PDB entry 8HDO | electron microscopy, 2.87 A resolution | chains B and G of the 5 polymer chains in the assembly

# Chain B
Protein: Guanine nucleotide-binding protein G(I)/G(S)/G(T) subunit beta-1
From: Homo sapiens
UniProt: P62873 (GBB1_HUMAN); residues 2-340 here = UniProt positions 2-340
Sequence (345 residues; numbered -4 to 340; the number before each row is that of its first residue; numbers below 1 keep their minus sign (Met-4 is residue -4)):
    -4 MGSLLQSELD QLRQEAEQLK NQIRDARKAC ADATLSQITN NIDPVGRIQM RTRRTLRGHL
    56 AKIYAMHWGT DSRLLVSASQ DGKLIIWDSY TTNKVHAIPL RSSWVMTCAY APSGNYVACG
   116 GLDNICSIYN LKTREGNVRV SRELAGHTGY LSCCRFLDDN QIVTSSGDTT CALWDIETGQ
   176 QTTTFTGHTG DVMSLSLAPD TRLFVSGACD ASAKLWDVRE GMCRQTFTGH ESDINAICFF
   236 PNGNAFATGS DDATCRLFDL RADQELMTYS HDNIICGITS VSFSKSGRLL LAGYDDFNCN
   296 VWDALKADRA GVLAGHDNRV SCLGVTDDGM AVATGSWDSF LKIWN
Disordered / not traced: -4 to 2, 129-132
Sequence notes: expression tag (-4 to 1)

# Chain G
Protein: Guanine nucleotide-binding protein G(I)/G(S)/G(O) subunit gamma-2
From: Homo sapiens
UniProt: P59768 (GBG2_HUMAN); numbering as in UniProt (aligned over 1-71)
Sequence (71 residues; row label = number of the first residue in the row):
     1 MASNNTASIA QARKLVEQLK MEANIDRIKV SKAAADLMAY CEAHAKEDPL LTPVPASENP
    61 FREKKFFCAI L
Disordered / not traced: 1-5, 63-71

# Interface between chain B and chain G
Residue-residue contacts (69; chain B residue first):
  Leu4(B) - Ala12(G)  hydrophobic
  Leu7(B) - Arg13(G)
  Leu7(B) - Val16(G)
  Glu10(B) - Val16(G)
  Ala11(B) - Val16(G)  hydrophobic
  Ala11(B) - Leu19(G)
  Leu14(B) - Val16(G)  hydrophobic
  Leu14(B) - Leu19(G)  hydrophobic
  Leu14(B) - Lys20(G)
  Ile18(B) - Glu22(G)
  Ile18(B) - Ala23(G)  hydrophobic
  Ile18(B) - Arg27(G)
  Cys25(B) - Ile28(G)
  Cys25(B) - Lys29(G)
  Cys25(B) - Val30(G)  hydrogen bond (backbone-backbone)
  Ala26(B) - Val30(G)  hydrophobic
  Asp27(B) - Lys29(G)
  Asp27(B) - Ser31(G)
  Ala28(B) - Val30(G)
  Leu30(B) - Ala34(G)  hydrophobic
  Ile33(B) - Ala34(G)  hydrophobic
  Thr34(B) - Met38(G)
  Val40(B) - Leu51(G)  hydrophobic
  Met45(B) - Leu50(G)  hydrophobic
  Arg48(B) - Arg62(G)  hydrogen bond (side chain-backbone)
  Arg49(B) - Phe61(G)  hydrogen bond (side chain-backbone)
  Ser84(B) - Phe61(G)
  Tyr85(B) - Pro60(G)  hydrophobic
  Tyr85(B) - Phe61(G)  hydrophobic
  Cys218(B) - Gln18(G)
  Cys218(B) - Glu22(G)  hydrogen bond
  Arg219(B) - Glu22(G)
  Gln220(B) - Ile25(G)
  Thr221(B) - Glu22(G)  hydrogen bond
  Phe235(B) - Leu37(G)  hydrophobic
  Phe235(B) - Tyr40(G)  hydrophobic
  Phe235(B) - Cys41(G)  hydrophobic
  Pro236(B) - Tyr40(G)  hydrogen bond (backbone-side chain)
  Asn237(B) - Leu37(G)
  Asn237(B) - Tyr40(G)
  Asp254(B) - Ala33(G)
  Arg256(B) - Arg27(G)
  Arg256(B) - Ile28(G)
  Arg256(B) - Asp36(G)  salt bridge
  Asp258(B) - Ile25(G)
  Asp258(B) - Arg27(G)  salt bridge
  Gln259(B) - Val30(G)
  Leu261(B) - Val30(G)  hydrophobic
  Leu261(B) - Leu37(G)  hydrophobic
  Ser279(B) - Asp48(G)  hydrogen bond
  Ser279(B) - Leu50(G)
  Lys280(B) - Glu47(G)
  Lys280(B) - Asp48(G)
  Ser281(B) - Tyr40(G)
  Ser281(B) - Cys41(G)
  Ser281(B) - His44(G)
  Ser281(B) - Asp48(G)  hydrogen bond
  Gly282(B) - Cys41(G)
  Leu284(B) - Leu50(G)  hydrophobic
  Asp323(B) - Pro49(G)
  Gly324(B) - Pro49(G)
  Gly324(B) - Leu50(G)
  Met325(B) - Pro49(G)  hydrophobic
  Met325(B) - Val54(G)  hydrophobic
  Met325(B) - Pro60(G)
  Ala326(B) - Phe61(G)  hydrophobic
  Val327(B) - Leu50(G)  hydrophobic
  Asn340(B) - Asn59(G)  hydrogen bond
  Asn340(B) - Phe61(G)
Other interface residues (no listed pair), chain B (55 interface residues in all): Arg8, Ala21, Arg22, Ile37, Ile43, Ala240, Leu252, Ala257, Arg283, Leu286, Leu300, Val320, Ile338
Other interface residues (no listed pair), chain G (38 interface residues in all): Ser8, Ile9, Met21, Asp26, Glu42, Ala45

# In short
The interface between chain B and chain G involves 55 residues on one side and 38 on the other, with 9
hydrogen bonds and 2 salt bridges. Polar contacts include Arg256(B)-Asp36(G), Asp258(B)-Arg27(G) and
Arg48(B)-Arg62(G).
Here chain B is Guanine nucleotide-binding protein G(I)/G(S)/G(T) subunit beta-1 and chain G is Guanine
nucleotide-binding protein G(I)/G(S)/G(O) subunit gamma-2, both from Homo sapiens. Entry 8HDO (Structure of
A2BR bound to synthetic agonists BAY 60-6583) was determined by electron microscopy together with 8HDP from
the same study.
